PDB entry 4KC6 | X-ray diffraction, 2.40 A resolution | chain A

[Chain A]
Protein: Ribosome-recycling factor
Source organism: Mycobacterium tuberculosis
Notes: engineered mutation(s): C-terminal deletion
UniProtKB: P66734 (RRF_MYCTU); aligned to UniProt positions 1-179 over residues 1-179 (the alignment contains insertions or deletions, so no single offset holds)
Amino-acid sequence (179 residues; numbered 1 to 179; the number before each row is that of its first residue):
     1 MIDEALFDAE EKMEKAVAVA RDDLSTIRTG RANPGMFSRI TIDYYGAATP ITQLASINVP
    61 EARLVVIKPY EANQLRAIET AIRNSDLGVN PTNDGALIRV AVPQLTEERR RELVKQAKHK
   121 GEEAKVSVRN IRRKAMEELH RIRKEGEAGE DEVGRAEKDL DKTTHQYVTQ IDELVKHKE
Unresolved in the structure: 1
Bound ions: Cd2+ site 1 near Glu4 (its only coordinating residue here); Cd2+ site 2 near His140 (its only coordinating residue here)
From the paper describing this entry:
  - contacts within the chain: Asp23-Arg39 (salt bridge)
  - conformationally variable residues (loop rearrangement): Ile27 to Asn33
  - mutagenesis - R31A: increased growth in response to EcEF-G
  - mutagenesis - R31A, R39G, R109A: unchanged growth in response to MfEF-G
  - mutagenesis - R39G/R109A: decreased growth in response to MfEF-G
  - mutagenesis - R39G/R109A: unchanged growth in response to EcEF-G

[Summary]
The paper reports that R31A increases growth in response to EcEF-G; conformational variability at Ile27; 4
substitutions were tested in all.
Chain A is Ribosome-recycling factor (Mycobacterium tuberculosis); the structure, Crystal structure of
C-terminal deletion mutant of ribosome recycling factor from Mycobacterium tuberculosis, was determined by
X-ray diffraction (same publication as 4KAW, 4KB2, 4KB4 and 4KDD).
